PDB entry 5LS7 | X-ray diffraction, 1.16 A resolution | chains B and D of the 3 polymer chains in the assembly

== Chain B ==
Protein: PanD maturation factor
Source organism: Escherichia coli K-12
Reference sequence: P37613 (PANM_ECOLI); numbering as in UniProt (aligned over 1-127)
Amino-acid sequence (137 residues; each row starts with the number of its first residue):
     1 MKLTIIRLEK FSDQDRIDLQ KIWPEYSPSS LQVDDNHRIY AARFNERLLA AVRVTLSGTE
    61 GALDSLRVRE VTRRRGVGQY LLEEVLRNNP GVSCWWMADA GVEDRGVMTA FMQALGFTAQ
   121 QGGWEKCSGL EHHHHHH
Not modelled in the structure: 129-137
Sequence notes: expression tag (128-137)
Swiss-Prot annotation at these positions:
  - region (Interaction with PanD): Arg43 to Leu48, Leu66 to Gly76
  - binding site (CoA): Leu66 to Val68, Thr72 to Gln79
  - mutagenesis: Asn45 (N45A: Loss of affinity for PanD. Is still able to activate but not regulate the PanD protein)
Cystine bridges: Cys94-Cys127
Bound ions: Mg2+: Thr72 (together with acetyl coenzyme A)
Ligand contacts:
  - acetyl coenzyme A (ACO): Trp23, Glu25, Tyr26, Ser65, Leu66, Arg67, Val68, Arg73, Arg74, Arg75, Gly76, Val77, Gly78, Gln79, Gly101, Val102, Glu103, Val107, Met108, Ala110, Phe111, Ala114
  - carbon dioxide (CO2): Lys21, Arg67, Val68, Arg69, Glu70, Arg73
From the paper describing this entry:
  - binding site for acetyl coenzyme A: Arg73
  - contacts within the chain: Arg73-Glu103 (salt bridge)
  - mutagenesis - R73A (220 +/- 30 uM): decreased binding to acetyl coenzyme A
  - mutagenesis - R73A (6-fold): decreased binding to PanD
  - mutagenesis - R73A: increased growth in response to Overexpression of panZ(R73A)

== Chain D ==
Protein: Aspartate 1-decarboxylase
Source organism: Escherichia coli K-12
Notes: EC 4.1.1.11
Reference sequence: P0A790 (PAND_ECOLI); residue numbers follow UniProt; this construct covers 25-126
Amino-acid sequence (102 residues; each row starts with the number of its first residue):
    25 SCAIDQDFLD AAGILENEAI DIWNVTNGKR FSTYAIAAER GSRIISVNGA AAHCASVGDI
    85 VIIASFVTMP DEEARTWRPN VAYFEGDNEM KRTAKAIPVQ VA
Modified / non-standard residues: Ser25 (2,2-bis(oxidanyl)propanoic acid; PVO); Cys78 (S-hydroxycysteine; CSO)
Swiss-Prot annotation at these positions:
  - active site: Tyr58 (Proton donor)
  - binding site (substrate): Thr57, Gly73 to Ala75
Ligand contacts:
  - methyl radical (74C): Asp31, Phe32, Ala35, Met114
  - carbon dioxide (CO2): Arg67, Glu109, Gly110, Asp111, Glu113
From the paper describing this entry:
  - mutagenesis - K119A: decreased binding to PanD maturation factor (chain B)
  - mutagenesis - K119A: increased growth

== Chain B / chain D interface ==
Contacting residue pairs (24; chain B residue first):
  Lys2(B) with Tyr107(D); Glu109(D), salt bridge
  Leu3(B) with Arg116(D)
  Lys21(B) with Ala126(D)
  Phe44(B) with Pro122(D); Val123(D); Gln124(D)
  Asn45(B) with Gln124(D), hydrogen bond
  Arg47(B) with Val125(D); Ala126(D), hydrogen bond (side chain-backbone)
  Leu49(B) with Pro122(D), hydrophobic; Val123(D); Val125(D), hydrophobic
  Arg69(B) with Val125(D)
  Val71(B) with Val123(D); Val125(D), hydrophobic
  Thr72(B) with Pro122(D); Val123(D), hydrogen bond (side chain-backbone)
  Arg75(B) with Ala120(D); Ile121(D), hydrogen bond (side chain-backbone); Val123(D)
  Tyr80(B) with Lys115(D); Arg116(D)
  Arg87(B) with Lys115(D)
Other interface residues (no listed pair), chain B (16 interface residues in all): Gly76, Val77, Glu84
Other interface residues (no listed pair), chain D (12 interface residues in all): Phe108

== Overview ==
Chain B and chain D form an interface of 16 and 12 residues respectively; the contacts include 4 hydrogen
bonds and 1 salt bridge. Polar contacts include Lys2(B)-Glu109(D), Asn45(B)-Gln124(D) and Arg47(B)-Ala126(D).
From the paper: a binding site for acetyl coenzyme A at Arg73(B); R73A of chain B reduces binding to acetyl
coenzyme A.
Here chain B is PanD maturation factor and chain D is Aspartate 1-decarboxylase, both from Escherichia coli
K-12. Entry 5LS7 (Complex of wild type E. coli alpha aspartate decarboxylase with its processing factor PanZ)
was determined by X-ray diffraction.
